PDB entry 8FFY | electron microscopy, 3.60 A resolution | chains A and C of the 3 polymer chains in the assembly

Chain A:
Protein: Serine--tRNA ligase, mitochondrial
Organism: Homo sapiens
Notes: EC 6.1.1.11
UniProtKB: Q9NP81 (SYSM_HUMAN); numbering as in UniProt (aligned over 1-518)
Amino-acid sequence (518 residues; each row starts with the number of its first residue):
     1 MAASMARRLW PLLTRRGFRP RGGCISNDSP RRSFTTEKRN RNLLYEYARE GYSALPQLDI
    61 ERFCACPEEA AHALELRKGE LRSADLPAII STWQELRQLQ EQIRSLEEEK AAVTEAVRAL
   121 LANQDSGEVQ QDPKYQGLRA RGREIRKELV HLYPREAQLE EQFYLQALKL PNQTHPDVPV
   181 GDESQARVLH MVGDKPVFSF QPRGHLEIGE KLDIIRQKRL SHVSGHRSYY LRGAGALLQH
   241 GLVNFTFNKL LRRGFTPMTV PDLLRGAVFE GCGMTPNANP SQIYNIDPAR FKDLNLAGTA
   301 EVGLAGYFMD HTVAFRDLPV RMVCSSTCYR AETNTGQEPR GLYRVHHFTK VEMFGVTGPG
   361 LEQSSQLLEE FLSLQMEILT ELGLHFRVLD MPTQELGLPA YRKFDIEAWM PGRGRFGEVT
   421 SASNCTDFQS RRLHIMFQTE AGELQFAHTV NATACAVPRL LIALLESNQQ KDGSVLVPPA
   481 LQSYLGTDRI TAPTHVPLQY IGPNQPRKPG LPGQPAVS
Unresolved in the structure: 1-185, 394-397, 508-518
Ligand contacts: 5'-O-(N-(L-seryl)-sulfamoyl)adenosine (SSA): Thr299, Glu301, Arg330, Tyr343, Arg344, Val345, Phe348, Lys350, Glu352, Glu418, Val419, Thr420, Ser421, Asn451, Ala452, Thr453, Ala456, Pro458, Arg459
What the authors report for this chain:
  - binding site for mt-tRNA(UGA-TL) (chain C): Glu50, Lys110, Arg118, Arg139, Arg143, Arg146, Asn334 to Arg340
  - conformationally variable residues (loop rearrangement): Asn334 to Arg340
  - mutagenesis - K110A, R118A/R139A/R143A, R139A (2-fold): decreased catalytic activity with mt-tRNA(UGA-TL) (chain C)
  - mutagenesis - R146A: unchanged catalytic activity with mt-tRNA(UGA-TL) (chain C)

Chain C:
Molecule: mt-tRNA(UGA-TL)
Organism: Homo sapiens
Sequence (70 nucleotides; each row starts with the number of its first residue; note: 4 numbers in that range are skipped by the numbering (no residue carries them; nothing is unmodelled there)):
     1 GAAAAAG
     9 UCAUGGA
    18 GGCCAUGGGG UCCNNNNNNN NNGGGCUUUG
    49 GGGGGUUCGA UUCCUUCCUU UUUUGC
Unresolved in the structure: 31-39

Chain A / chain C interface:
Contacting residue pairs (21):
  Ser221(A) - C66(C)  phosphate contact
  His222(A) - C65(C)  sugar contact
  His226(A) - C66(C)  salt bridge to the phosphate
  Arg227(A) - G1(C)  salt bridge to the phosphate
  Ala331(A) - G1(C)  sugar contact
  Glu332(A) - G1(C)  sugar contact
  Glu332(A) - C74(C)  base contact
  Thr333(A) - G1(C)  hydrogen bond to the phosphate
  Thr333(A) - G73(C)  hydrogen bond to the base
  Asn334(A) - C74(C)  base contact
  Thr335(A) - G1(C)  base contact
  Thr335(A) - A2(C)  base contact
  Arg340(A) - U68(C)  salt bridge to the phosphate
  Arg344(A) - C74(C)  hydrogen bond to the base
  His346(A) - G1(C)  salt bridge to the phosphate
  Pro503(A) - G50(C)  sugar contact
  Asn504(A) - G49(C)  base contact
  Asn504(A) - G50(C)  sugar contact
  Asn504(A) - C66(C)  sugar contact
  Gln505(A) - G49(C)  hydrogen bond to the sugar
  Pro506(A) - G49(C)  sugar contact
Interface residues without a listed pair, chain A (18 interface residues in all): Gly336, Arg507
Interface residues without a listed pair, chain C (12 interface residues in all): G47, U67, U72

In short:
18 residues of chain A and 12 residues of chain C are in contact; the contacts include 4 hydrogen bonds and 4
salt bridges. Polar pairs include Thr333(A)-G73(C), Arg344(A)-C74(C) and Gln505(A)-G49(C). From the paper: a
binding site for mt-tRNA(UGA-TL) (chain C) at Glu50(A), Lys110(A) and Arg118(A) among others; K110A,
R118A/R139A/R143A and R139A of chain A reduce catalytic activity with mt-tRNA(UGA-TL) (chain C).
Here chain A is Serine--tRNA ligase, mitochondrial and chain C is mt-tRNA(UGA-TL), both from Homo sapiens.
Entry 8FFY (Cryo-electron microscopy structure of human mt-SerRS in complex with mt-tRNA(UGA-TL)) was
determined by electron microscopy.
